Entry 7VD9 (electron microscopy, 2.29 A resolution); this record covers chains A and B of the 4 polymer chains in the assembly.

[Chain A (and B)]
Name: Catalase
From: Homo sapiens
Notes: EC 1.11.1.6; chain B of this document is another copy of the same molecule, construct and numbering; everything in this record applies to it too
Reference sequence: P04040 (CATA_HUMAN); residues 1-527 here = UniProt positions 1-527
Chain sequence (527 residues; row label = number of the first residue in the row):
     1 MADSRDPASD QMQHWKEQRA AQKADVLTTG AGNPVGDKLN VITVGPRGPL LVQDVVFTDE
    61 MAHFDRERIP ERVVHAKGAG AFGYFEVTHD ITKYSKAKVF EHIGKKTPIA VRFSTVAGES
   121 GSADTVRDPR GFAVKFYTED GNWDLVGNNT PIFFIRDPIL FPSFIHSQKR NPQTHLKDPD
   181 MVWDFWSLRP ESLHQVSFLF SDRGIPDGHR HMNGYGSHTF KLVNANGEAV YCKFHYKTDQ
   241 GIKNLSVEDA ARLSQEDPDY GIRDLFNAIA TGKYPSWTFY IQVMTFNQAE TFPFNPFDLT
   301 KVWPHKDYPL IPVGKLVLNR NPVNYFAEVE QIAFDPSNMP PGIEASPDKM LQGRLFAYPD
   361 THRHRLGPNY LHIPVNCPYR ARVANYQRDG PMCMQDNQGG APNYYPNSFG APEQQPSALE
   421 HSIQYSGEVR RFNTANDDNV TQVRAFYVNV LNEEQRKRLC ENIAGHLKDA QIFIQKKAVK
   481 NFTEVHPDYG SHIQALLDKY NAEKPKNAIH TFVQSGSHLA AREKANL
Unresolved in the structure: 1-3, 502-527
Metal / ion sites: heme Fe near Y358 (its only coordinating residue here)
Ligand contacts:
  - heme (HEM), molecule 1: M61, F64, D65
  - heme (HEM), molecule 2: R72, V73, V74, H75, R112, S114, G131, F132, A133, V146, G147, N148, F153, P158, F161, Y215, G216, S217, H218, L299, I332, F334, M350, R354, A357, Y358, T361, H362, R365
  - NADPH (NDP; NADPH dihydro-nicotinamide-adenine-dinucleotide phosphate): P151, H194, F198, S201, D202, R203, N213, Y215, H235, K237, I242, Q282, V302, W303, P304, H305, Q442, A445, F446, V450, L451, Q455
UniProt features mapped onto this chain:
  - motif: K524 to L527 (Microbody targeting signal)
  - active site: H75, N148
  - binding site (NADP(+)): H194, S201, R203, N213, K237, W303, H305, K306
  - binding site (heme): Y358
  - modified residue: A2 (N-acetylalanine), S9 (Phosphoserine), K221 (N6-succinyllysine), K233 (N6-acetyllysine), K306 (N6-acetyllysine), S417 (Phosphoserine), S422 (Phosphoserine), K480 (N6-acetyllysine), K499 (N6-acetyllysine), T511 (Phosphothreonine), S515 (Phosphoserine), S517 (Phosphoserine)

[Chain A / chain B interface]
Pairs across the interface - 72 pairs, chain A then chain B:
  P49(A) with Q53(B)
  L50(A) with L51(B); V52(B), hydrogen bond (backbone-backbone)
  L51(A) with V44(B), hydrophobic; P49(B), hydrophobic; L50(B); L51(B), hydrophobic; V52(B)
  V52(A) with L50(B), hydrogen bond (backbone-backbone); L51(B); V52(B)
  Q53(A) with P49(B)
  R66(A) with R66(B)
  L160(A) with Y405(B)
  S163(A) with Y404(B); Y405(B), hydrogen bond (side chain-backbone)
  H166(A) with Y386(B); R388(B); N403(B), hydrogen bond (side chain-backbone)
  P172(A) with A401(B)
  Q173(A) with G400(B)
  D180(A) with F409(B)
  M181(A) with Y404(B), hydrophobic
  D184(A) with Y404(B), hydrogen bond; N407(B); S408(B), hydrogen bond
  F185(A) with Y405(B)
  L188(A) with P406(B); N407(B); S408(B)
  F356(A) with F356(B), hydrophobic
  D360(A) with D360(B)
  Y386(A) with H166(B)
  R388(A) with H166(B)
  G400(A) with Q173(B)
  A401(A) with P172(B)
  N403(A) with H166(B), hydrogen bond (backbone-side chain)
  Y404(A) with S163(B); M181(B), hydrophobic; D184(B), hydrogen bond
  Y405(A) with L160(B); S163(B), hydrogen bond (backbone-side chain); F185(B)
  P406(A) with L188(B)
  N407(A) with D184(B); L188(B)
  S408(A) with D184(B); L188(B)
  F409(A) with D180(B); Q471(B)
  E420(A) with R431(B), salt bridge
  S422(A) with E428(B); V429(B); R430(B)
  I423(A) with E428(B); V429(B)
  Q424(A) with G427(B); E428(B)
  Y425(A) with G427(B), hydrogen bond (backbone-backbone); V429(B), hydrophobic
  S426(A) with Q424(B), hydrogen bond
  G427(A) with Q424(B); Y425(B)
  E428(A) with S422(B), hydrogen bond; I423(B); Q424(B)
  V429(A) with S422(B); I423(B), hydrogen bond (backbone-backbone); Y425(B), hydrophobic
  R430(A) with S422(B)
  R431(A) with E420(B), salt bridge
  F473(A) with F409(B), hydrophobic
Interface residues without a listed pair, chain A (46 interface residues in all): V44, S167, R170, R189, Q471
Interface residues without a listed pair, chain B (47 interface residues in all): S167, R170, R189, S426, F473, K477

[In short]
The interface between chain A and chain B involves 46 residues on one side and 47 on the other; the contacts
include 13 hydrogen bonds and 2 salt bridges. Polar contacts include E420(A)-R431(B), S163(A)-Y405(B) and
H166(A)-N403(B). Chain A binds heme and NADPH.
Chain A and chain B are both Catalase (Homo sapiens); the structure, 2.29 A structure of the human catalase,
was determined by electron microscopy (same publication as 7VD8, 7VDC, 7VDE and 7VDF).
